PDB entry 8ZGH | electron microscopy, 3.93 A resolution | chains B and V of the 8 polymer chains in the assembly

# Chain B
Name: Multifunctional procollagen lysine hydroxylase and glycosyltransferase LH3
Organism: Homo sapiens
Notes: EC 1.14.11.4, 2.4.1.50, 2.4.1.66
UniProt: O60568 (PLOD3_HUMAN); residues 1-738 here = UniProt positions 1-738
Chain sequence (778 residues; row label = number of the first residue in the row):
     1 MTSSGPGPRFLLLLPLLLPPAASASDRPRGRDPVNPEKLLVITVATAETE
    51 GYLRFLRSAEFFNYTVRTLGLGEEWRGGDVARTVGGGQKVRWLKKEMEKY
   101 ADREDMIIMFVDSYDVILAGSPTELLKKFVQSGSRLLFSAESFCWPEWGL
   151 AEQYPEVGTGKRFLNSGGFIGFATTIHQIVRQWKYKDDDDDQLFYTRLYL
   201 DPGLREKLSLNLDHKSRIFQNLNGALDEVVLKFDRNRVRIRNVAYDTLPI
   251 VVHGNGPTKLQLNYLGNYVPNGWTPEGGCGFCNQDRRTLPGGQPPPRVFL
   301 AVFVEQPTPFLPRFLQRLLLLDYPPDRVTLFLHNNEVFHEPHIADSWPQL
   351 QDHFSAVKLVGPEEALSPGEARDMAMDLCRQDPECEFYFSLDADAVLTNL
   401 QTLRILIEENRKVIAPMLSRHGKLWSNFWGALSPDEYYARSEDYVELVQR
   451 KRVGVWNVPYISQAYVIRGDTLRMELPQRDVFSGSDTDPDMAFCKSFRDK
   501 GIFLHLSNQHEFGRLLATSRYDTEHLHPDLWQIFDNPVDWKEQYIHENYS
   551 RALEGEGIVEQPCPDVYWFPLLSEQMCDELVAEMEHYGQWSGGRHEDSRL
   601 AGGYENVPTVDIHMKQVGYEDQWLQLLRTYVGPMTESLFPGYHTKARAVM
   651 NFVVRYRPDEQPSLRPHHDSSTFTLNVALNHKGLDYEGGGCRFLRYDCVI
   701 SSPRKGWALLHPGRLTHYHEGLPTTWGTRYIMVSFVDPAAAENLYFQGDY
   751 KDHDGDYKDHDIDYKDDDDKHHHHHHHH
Not modelled in the structure: 1-32, 739-778
Sequence notes: expression tag (739-778)
Disulfide bonds: Cys279-Cys282, Cys379-Cys385, Cys563-Cys698
Covalent attachments: N-acetylglucosamine (NAG) linked to Asn63, Asn548
Residues lining bound ligands: 2-oxoglutaric acid (AKG): Val607, Thr609, Phe652, Tyr656, Leu664, His667, Asp669, His719, Phe735
Reported in the primary citation:
  - mutagenesis - V44A, D112A, D115A, H253A, Y656A, H667A, D669A, H719A: decreased catalytic activity
  - disease-associated variants - V116M, D191N, N223S: decreased catalytic activity (proposed by the authors, not directly observed)

# Chain V
Name: Procollagen galactosyltransferase 1
Organism: Homo sapiens
Notes: EC 2.4.1.50
UniProt: Q8NBJ5 (GT251_HUMAN); residues 30-622 here = UniProt positions 30-622
Chain sequence (653 residues; row label = number of the first residue in the row; numbers below 1 keep their minus sign (Met-27 is residue -27)):
   -27 MKTIIALSYIFCLVFAWSHPQFEKGGGSGGGSGGSAWSHPQFEKSALEVL
    23 FQGPGRAAPPGADAYFPEERWSPESPLQAPRVLIALLARNAAHALPTTLG
    73 ALERLRHPRERTALWVATDHNMDNTSTVLREWLVAVKSLYHSVEWRPAEE
   123 PRSYPDEEGPKHWSDSRYEHVMKLRQAALKSARDMWADYILFVDADNLIL
   173 NPDTLSLLIAENKTVVAPMLDSRAAYSNFWCGMTSQGYYKRTPAYIPIRK
   223 RDRRGCFAVPMVHSTFLIDLRKAASRNLAFYPPHPDYTWSFDDIIVFAFS
   273 CKQAEVQMYVCNKEEYGFLPVPLRAHSTLQDEAESFMHVQLEVMVKHPPA
   323 EPSRFISAPTKTPDKMGFDEVFMINLRRRQDRRERMLRALQAQEIECRLV
   373 EAVDGKAMNTSQVEALGIQMLPGYRDPYHGRPLTKGELGCFLSHYNIWKE
   423 VVDRGLQKSLVFEDDLRFEIFFKRRLMNLMRDVEREGLDWDLIYVGRKRM
   473 QVEHPEKAVPRVRNLVEADYSYWTLAYVISLQGARKLLAAEPLSKMLPVD
   523 EFLPVMFDKHPVSEYKAHFSLRNLHAFSVEPLLIYPTHYTGDDGYVSDTE
   573 TSVVWNNEHVKTDWDRAKSQKMREQQALSREAKNSDVLQSPLDSAARDEL
   623 AAA
Not modelled in the structure: -27 to 35, 623-625
Sequence notes: initiating methionine (-27); expression tag (-26 to 29, 623-625)
Disulfide bonds: Cys228-Cys283
Covalent attachments: N-acetylglucosamine (NAG) linked to Asn184
Ion coordination: Mn2+: Asp168 (together with galactose-uridine-5'-diphosphate)
Residues lining bound ligands: galactose-uridine-5'-diphosphate (GDU): Leu59, Ala60, Arg61, Tyr126, Trp135, Arg139, His142, Val143, Arg147, Asp166, Ala167, Asp168, His235, Ser236, Asp265, Ile266, Pro294, Glu304
Reported in the primary citation:
  - mutagenesis - Y126A, R139A, R147A, D166A, D168A: decreased catalytic activity
  - mutagenesis - R354A, E435A, D437A, T571A: abolished catalytic activity
  - catalytic residues: Asp522 (proposed by the authors, not directly observed)
  - disease-associated variants - L151R, A154P, G377R: decreased catalytic activity (proposed by the authors, not directly observed)

# Interface between chain B and chain V
Contacting residue pairs - 6 pairs, chain B then chain V:
  Asp227(B) with Lys212(V), salt bridge; Pro215(V)
  Val243(B) with Ala216(V), hydrophobic; Arg225(V), hydrogen bond (backbone-side chain)
  Asp246(B) with Arg225(V)
  Glu442(B) with Thr206(V)
Also at the interface, not in a pair above, chain B (6 interface residues in all): Glu228, Ala244
Also at the interface, not in a pair above, chain V (6 interface residues in all): Thr214

# Summary
Chain B and chain V each contribute 6 residues to their interface, with 1 hydrogen bond and 1 salt bridge.
Polar contacts include Asp227(B)-Lys212(V) and Val243(B)-Arg225(V). Bound to chain B: 2-oxoglutaric acid. The
paper reports the catalytic residue Asp522(V); V44A, D112A and D115A of chain B, among others, reduce
catalytic activity; 23 substitutions were tested in all.
Chain B is Multifunctional procollagen lysine hydroxylase and glycosyltransferase LH3 and chain V is
Procollagen galactosyltransferase 1, both from Homo sapiens; the structure, Human lysine O-link glycosylation
complex, LH3/ColGalT1 in its apo state, was determined by electron microscopy, deposited together with 8ZGC,
8ZGE and 8ZGG.
